Entry 5OOH (X-ray diffraction, 1.20 A resolution); this record covers chain A.

== Chain A ==
Name: Flavin reductase (NADPH)
From: Homo sapiens
Notes: EC 1.5.1.30, 1.3.1.24
Reference sequence: P30043 (BLVRB_HUMAN); residue numbers follow UniProt; this construct covers 1-206
Sequence (206 residues; each row starts with the number of its first residue):
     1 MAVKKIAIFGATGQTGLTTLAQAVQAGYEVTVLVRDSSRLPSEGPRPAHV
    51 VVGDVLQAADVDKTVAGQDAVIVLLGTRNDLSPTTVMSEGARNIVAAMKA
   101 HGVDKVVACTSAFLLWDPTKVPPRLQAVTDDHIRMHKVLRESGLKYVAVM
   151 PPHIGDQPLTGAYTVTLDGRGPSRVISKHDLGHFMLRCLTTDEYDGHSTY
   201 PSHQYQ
Disordered / not traced: 1
Residues lining bound ligands:
  - Erythrosin (9ZZ): T77, N79, L81, S111, F113, R124, L125, V128, H132, P152, H153
  - NADP (NAP; NADP nicotinamide-adenine-dinucleotide phosphate): G10, A11, T12, G13, Q14, T15, G16, R35, R39, D54, V55, L56, L74, L75, G76, T77, R78, V86, M87, C109, T110, S111, V128, H132, P151, P152, H153, I154
Swiss-Prot annotation at these positions:
  - active site (S-nitroso-cysteine intermediate): C109, C188
  - binding site (NADP(+)): G10, T12, G13, Q14, T15, R35, S38, R39, D54, V55, L75, G76, R78, M87, C109, H132, H153, I154
  - modified residue (Phosphoserine): S42, S82
  - natural variant: S111 (S111L: Risk factor for thrombocytosis)
  - mutagenesis: Q14 to G16 (Abolished binding to NAD(P)H and S-nitroso-CoA, leading to abolished NAD(P)H-dependent reductase and a S-nitroso-CoA-dependent nitrosyltransferase activities), Q14 (Q14R: Increased affinity for coenzyme A), R78 (R78A: Induces both an increase in active site micro-millisecond motions and an increase in the rate constants of coenzyme-binding; R78G: Decreased affinity for coenzyme A), C109 (C109R: Abolished S-nitroso-CoA-dependent nitrosyltransferase activity; when associated with R-188), S111 (S111A: Abolished NAD(P)H-dependent reductase activity), H153 (H153A: Reduced affinity for biliverdin), C188 (C188R: Abolished S-nitroso-CoA-dependent nitrosyltransferase activity; when associated with R-109)

== In short ==
Ligands of chain A: NADP and Erythrosin. UniProt lists active-site residues C109 and C188, 18 NADP+-binding
residues and 8 mutagenesis sites.
Chain A is Flavin reductase (NADPH) (Homo sapiens); the structure, Human biliverdin IX beta reductase:
NADP/Erythrosin extra bluish ternary complex, was determined by X-ray diffraction, deposited together with
5OOG.
